PDB entry 1M67 | X-ray diffraction, 2.50 A resolution | chain A

== Chain A ==
Protein: Glycerol-3-phosphate dehydrogenase
Organism: Leishmania mexicana
Notes: EC 1.1.1.8
UniProt: P90551 (P90551_LEIME); numbering as in UniProt (aligned over 1-366)
Chain sequence (366 residues; numbered 1 to 366; the number before each row is that of its first residue):
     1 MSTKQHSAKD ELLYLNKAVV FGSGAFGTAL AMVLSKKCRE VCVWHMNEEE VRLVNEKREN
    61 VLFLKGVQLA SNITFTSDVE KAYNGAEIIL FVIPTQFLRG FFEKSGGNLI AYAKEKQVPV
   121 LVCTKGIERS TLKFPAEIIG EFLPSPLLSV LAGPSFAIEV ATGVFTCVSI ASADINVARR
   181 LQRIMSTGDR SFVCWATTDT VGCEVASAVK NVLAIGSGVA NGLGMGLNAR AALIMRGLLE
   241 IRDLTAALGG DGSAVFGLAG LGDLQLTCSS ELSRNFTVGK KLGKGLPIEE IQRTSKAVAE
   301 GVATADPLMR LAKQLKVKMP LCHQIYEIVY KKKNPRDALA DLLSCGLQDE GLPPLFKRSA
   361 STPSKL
Not modelled in the structure: 1-8, 294-296, 358-366
Residues lining bound ligands: 2-bromo-6-hydroxy-purine (BOA): Trp44, Met46, Ile93, Phe97, Phe101
UniProt features mapped onto this chain:
  - motif: Ser364 to Leu366 (Microbody targeting signal)
  - active site: Lys210 (Proton acceptor)
  - binding site (NAD(+)): Gly22 to Gly27, Phe97, Lys125, Ala157, Arg274, Val298, Glu300
  - binding site (substrate): Lys125, Arg274, Asn275
  - mutagenesis: Lys125 (K125A/M: Loss of activity), Lys210 (K210A/M: Loss of activity)
What the authors report for this chain:
  - binding site for 2-bromo-6-hydroxy-purine: Trp44, Met46, Ile93, Phe97, Phe101

== Overview ==
Bound to chain A: 2-bromo-6-hydroxy-purine. From UniProt: active-site residue Lys210, 12 NAD+-binding
residues, 3 substrate-binding residues and 2 mutagenesis sites. From the paper: a binding site for
2-bromo-6-hydroxy-purine at Trp44, Met46 and Ile93 among others.
Chain A is Glycerol-3-phosphate dehydrogenase (Leishmania mexicana); the structure, Crystal Structure of
Leishmania mexicana GPDH Complexed with Inhibitor 2-bromo-6-hydroxy-purine, was determined by X-ray
diffraction (same publication as 1M66, 1JDJ and 1N1G).
